Entry 8QSZ (electron microscopy, 2.67 A resolution); this record covers chains B and P of the 16 polymer chains in the assembly.

# Chain B
Name: DNA-directed RNA polymerase II subunit RPB2
Source organism: Schizosaccharomyces pombe
Reference sequence: Q02061 (RPB2_SCHPO); residues 1-1210 here = UniProt positions 1-1210
Sequence (1210 residues; row label = number of the first residue in the row):
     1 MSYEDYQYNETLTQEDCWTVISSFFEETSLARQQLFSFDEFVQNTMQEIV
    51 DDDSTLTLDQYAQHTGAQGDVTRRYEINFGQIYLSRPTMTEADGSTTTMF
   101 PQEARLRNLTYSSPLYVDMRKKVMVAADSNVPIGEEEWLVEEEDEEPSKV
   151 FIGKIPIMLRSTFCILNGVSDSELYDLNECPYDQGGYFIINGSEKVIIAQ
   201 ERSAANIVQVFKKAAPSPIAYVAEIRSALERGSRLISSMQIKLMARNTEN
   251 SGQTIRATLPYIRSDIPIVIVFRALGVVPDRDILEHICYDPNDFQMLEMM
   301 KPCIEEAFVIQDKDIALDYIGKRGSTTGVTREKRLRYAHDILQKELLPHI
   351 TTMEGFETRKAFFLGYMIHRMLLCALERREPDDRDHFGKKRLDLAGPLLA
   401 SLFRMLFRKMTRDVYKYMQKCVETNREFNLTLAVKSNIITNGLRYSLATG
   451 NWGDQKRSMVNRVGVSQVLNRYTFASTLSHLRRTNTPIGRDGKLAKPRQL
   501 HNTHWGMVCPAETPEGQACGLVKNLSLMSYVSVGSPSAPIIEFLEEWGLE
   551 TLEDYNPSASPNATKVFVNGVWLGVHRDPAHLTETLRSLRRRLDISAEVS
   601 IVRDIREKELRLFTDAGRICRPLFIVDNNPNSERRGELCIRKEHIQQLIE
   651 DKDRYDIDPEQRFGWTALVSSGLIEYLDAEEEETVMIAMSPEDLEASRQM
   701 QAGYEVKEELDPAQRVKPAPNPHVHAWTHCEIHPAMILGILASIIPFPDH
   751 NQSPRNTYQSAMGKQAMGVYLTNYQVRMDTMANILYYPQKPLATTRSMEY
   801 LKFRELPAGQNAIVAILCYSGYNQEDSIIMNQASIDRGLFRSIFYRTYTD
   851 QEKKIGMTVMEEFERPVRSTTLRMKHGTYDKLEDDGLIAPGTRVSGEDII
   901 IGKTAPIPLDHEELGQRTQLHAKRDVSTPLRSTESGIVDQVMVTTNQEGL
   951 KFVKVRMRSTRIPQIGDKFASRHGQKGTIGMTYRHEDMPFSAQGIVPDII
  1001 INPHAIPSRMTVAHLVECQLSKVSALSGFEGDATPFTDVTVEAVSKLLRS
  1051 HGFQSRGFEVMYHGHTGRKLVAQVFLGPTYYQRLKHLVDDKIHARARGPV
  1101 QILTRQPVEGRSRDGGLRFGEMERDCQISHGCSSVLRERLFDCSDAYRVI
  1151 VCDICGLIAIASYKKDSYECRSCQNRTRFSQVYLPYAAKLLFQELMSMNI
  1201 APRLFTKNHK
Not modelled in the structure: 1-9
UniProt features mapped onto this chain:
  - zinc finger: Cys1152 to Cys1173 (C4-type)
  - binding site (Mg(2+)): Asp826
  - binding site (Zn(2+)): Cys1152, Cys1155, Cys1170, Cys1173

# Chain P
Molecule: 26-nt RNA strand
Sequence (26 nucleotides; numbered -15 to 10; the number before each row is that of its first residue; numbers below 1 keep their minus sign (U-15 is residue -15)):
   -15 UGAAUCUAUUUCUUUUAUCGAGAGGU
Not modelled in the structure: -15 to 0

# Interface between chain B and chain P
Pairs across the interface - 12 pairs, chain B then chain P:
  Val463(B) with A5(P), phosphate contact; G6(P), phosphate contact
  Gln467(B) with G6(P), hydrogen bond to the phosphate; A7(P), sugar contact
  Arg490(B) with A7(P), salt bridge to the phosphate
  Gln765(B) with G8(P), hydrogen bond to the phosphate; G9(P), hydrogen bond to the phosphate
  Lys968(B) with G9(P), hydrogen bond to the phosphate; U10(P), salt bridge to the phosphate
  Lys976(B) with U10(P), salt bridge to the phosphate
  His1086(B) with G9(P), sugar contact
  Arg1113(B) with A1(P), phosphate contact
Other interface residues (no listed pair), chain B (12 interface residues in all): Gly464, Asn470, Arg483, Lys764

# Overview
12 residues of chain B face 7 of chain P across their interface; the contacts include 4 hydrogen bonds and 3
salt bridges. Polar contacts include Gln467(B)-G6(P), Gln765(B)-G8(P) and Gln765(B)-G9(P). From UniProt:
Mg2+-binding residue Asp826(B) and 4 Zn2+-binding residues on chain B.
Chain B is DNA-directed RNA polymerase II subunit RPB2 (Schizosaccharomyces pombe) and chain P is a 26-nt RNA
strand; the structure, Structure of s. pombe RNA polymerase II in complex with DSIF and Rat1/Rai1, was
determined by electron microscopy.
